PDB entry 2J3T | X-ray diffraction, 2.40 A resolution | chains B and C of the 4 polymer chains in the assembly

== Chain B ==
Name: Trafficking protein particle complex subunit 6A
Organism: Homo sapiens
UniProtKB: O75865 (TPC6A_HUMAN); residues 1-159 here = UniProt positions 1-159
Chain sequence (159 residues; numbered 1 to 159; the number before each row is that of its first residue):
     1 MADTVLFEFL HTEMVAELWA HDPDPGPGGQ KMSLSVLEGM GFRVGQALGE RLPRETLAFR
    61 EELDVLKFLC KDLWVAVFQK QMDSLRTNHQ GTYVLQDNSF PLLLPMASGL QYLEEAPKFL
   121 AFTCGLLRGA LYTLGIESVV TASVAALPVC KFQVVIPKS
Unresolved in the structure: 1, 54-58
Curated features (UniProtKB/Swiss-Prot):
  - modified residue: Ser33 (Phosphoserine)

== Chain C ==
Name: Trafficking protein particle complex subunit 1
Organism: Mus musculus
UniProtKB: Q5NCF2 (TPPC1_MOUSE); residues 1-145 here = UniProt positions 1-145
Chain sequence (145 residues; numbered 1 to 145; the number before each row is that of its first residue):
     1 MTVHNLYLFD RNGVCLHYSE WHRKKQAGIP KEEEYKLMYG MLFSIRSFVS KMSPLDMKDG
    61 FLSFQTSRYK LHYYETPTGI KVVMNTDLGV GPIRDVLHHI YSALYVEFVV KNPLCPLGQT
   121 VQSELFRSRL DSYVRSLPFF SARAG
Unresolved in the structure: 1, 144-145

== Chain B / chain C interface ==
Contacting residue pairs - 20 pairs, chain B then chain C:
  Val5(B) - Lys111(C)
  Glu8(B) - Lys111(C)
  Thr12(B) - Pro113(C)
  Leu104(B) - Leu125(C)
  Pro105(B) - Glu107(C)
  Pro105(B) - Phe108(C)
  Pro105(B) - Lys111(C)
  Pro105(B) - Asn112(C)  hydrogen bond (backbone-side chain)
  Pro105(B) - Leu125(C)
  Met106(B) - Asn112(C)  hydrogen bond (backbone-side chain)
  Ala107(B) - Leu125(C)  hydrophobic
  Ser108(B) - Leu125(C)
  Gln111(B) - Gln122(C)  hydrogen bond (side chain-backbone)
  Gln111(B) - Ser123(C)
  Gln111(B) - Glu124(C)  hydrogen bond (side chain-backbone)
  Tyr112(B) - Asn112(C)
  Tyr112(B) - Leu114(C)  hydrophobic
  Tyr112(B) - Ser123(C)
  Glu115(B) - Leu114(C)
  Phe119(B) - Pro113(C)  hydrophobic
Also at the interface, not in a pair above, chain B (13 interface residues in all): Phe9
Also at the interface, not in a pair above, chain C (12 interface residues in all): Val110, Cys115

== In short ==
13 residues of chain B and 12 residues of chain C are in contact; the contacts include 4 hydrogen bonds. Polar
pairs include Pro105(B)-Asn112(C), Met106(B)-Asn112(C) and Gln111(B)-Gln122(C).
Chain B is Trafficking protein particle complex subunit 6A (Homo sapiens) and chain C is Trafficking protein
particle complex subunit 1 (Mus musculus); the structure, The crystal structure of the bet3-trs33-bet5-trs23
complex, was determined by X-ray diffraction together with 2J3R from the same study.
